PDB entry 3WJK | X-ray diffraction, 2.20 A resolution | chains A and B

[Chain A (and B)]
Name: Octaprenyl diphosphate synthase
Source organism: Escherichia coli
Notes: EC 2.5.1.-; chain B of this document is another copy of the same molecule, construct and numbering; everything in this record applies to it too
UniProtKB: K0BUH0 (K0BUH0_ECO1E); numbering as in UniProt (aligned over 1-323)
Sequence (337 residues; each row starts with the number of its first residue; numbers below 1 keep their minus sign (Met-13 is residue -13)):
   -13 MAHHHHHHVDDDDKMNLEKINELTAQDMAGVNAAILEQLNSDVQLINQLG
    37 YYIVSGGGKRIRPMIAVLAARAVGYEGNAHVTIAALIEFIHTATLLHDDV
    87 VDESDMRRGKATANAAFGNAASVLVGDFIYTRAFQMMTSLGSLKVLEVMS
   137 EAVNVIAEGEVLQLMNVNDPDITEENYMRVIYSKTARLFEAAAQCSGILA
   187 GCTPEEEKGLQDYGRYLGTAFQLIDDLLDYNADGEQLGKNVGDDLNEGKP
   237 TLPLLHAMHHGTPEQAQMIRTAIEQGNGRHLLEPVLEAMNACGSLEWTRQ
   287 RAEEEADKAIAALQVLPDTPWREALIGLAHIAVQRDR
Unresolved in the structure: -13 to 0, 152-157, 219-225, 320-323 (chain B: -13 to 0, 92-102, 218-224, 322-323)
Construct notes: expression tag (-13 to 0)
Reported in the primary citation:
  - specificity-determining residues: Ala79, Met123, Met135
  - catalytic residues: Arg93, Arg94 (proposed by the authors, not directly observed)

[Chain A / chain B interface]
Residue-residue contacts (74; chain A residue first):
  Ser27(A) - Glu144(B)  hydrogen bond
  Asp28(A) - Arg165(B)  salt bridge
  Val29(A) - Glu144(B)
  Val29(A) - Val147(B)  hydrophobic
  Val29(A) - Leu148(B)
  Val29(A) - Met151(B)  hydrophobic
  Leu31(A) - Val147(B)  hydrophobic
  Leu31(A) - Met151(B)  hydrophobic
  Ile32(A) - Glu144(B)
  Ile32(A) - Val147(B)  hydrophobic
  His83(A) - His83(B)
  His83(A) - Val109(B)
  His83(A) - Asp113(B)  salt bridge
  Val87(A) - Ala106(B)  hydrophobic
  Val87(A) - Val109(B)  hydrophobic
  Val87(A) - Leu110(B)  hydrophobic
  Gly104(A) - Asp88(B)
  Asn105(A) - Val86(B)
  Asn105(A) - Val87(B)  hydrogen bond (side chain-backbone)
  Asn105(A) - Asp88(B)  hydrogen bond (backbone-side chain)
  Asn105(A) - Asn105(B)
  Ala106(A) - Asp88(B)  hydrogen bond (backbone-side chain)
  Ala106(A) - Leu150(B)  hydrophobic
  Ala107(A) - Leu150(B)
  Val109(A) - His83(B)
  Val109(A) - Val109(B)  hydrophobic
  Leu110(A) - Glu146(B)
  Leu110(A) - Val147(B)  hydrophobic
  Asp113(A) - His83(B)  salt bridge
  Asp113(A) - Tyr116(B)
  Asp113(A) - Ala143(B)
  Phe114(A) - Asn140(B)  hydrogen bond (backbone-side chain)
  Phe114(A) - Ala143(B)  hydrophobic
  Tyr116(A) - Phe120(B)  hydrophobic
  Thr117(A) - Phe120(B)
  Thr117(A) - Val139(B)
  Thr117(A) - Asn140(B)  hydrogen bond
  Arg118(A) - Asn140(B)  hydrogen bond
  Phe120(A) - Phe120(B)  hydrophobic
  Phe120(A) - Met123(B)  hydrophobic
  Phe120(A) - Thr124(B)
  Phe120(A) - Leu132(B)  hydrophobic
  Phe120(A) - Ser136(B)
  Gln121(A) - Ser136(B)
  Gln121(A) - Glu137(B)
  Gln121(A) - Asn140(B)  hydrogen bond
  Thr124(A) - Leu129(B)
  Thr124(A) - Leu132(B)
  Thr124(A) - Ser136(B)
  Gly127(A) - Leu129(B)
  Leu129(A) - Gly127(B)
  Leu129(A) - Leu132(B)  hydrophobic
  Leu132(A) - Thr124(B)
  Leu132(A) - Leu132(B)  hydrophobic
  Ser136(A) - Gln121(B)
  Ser136(A) - Thr124(B)
  Glu137(A) - Gln121(B)
  Val139(A) - Thr117(B)
  Asn140(A) - Phe114(B)  hydrogen bond (side chain-backbone)
  Asn140(A) - Thr117(B)  hydrogen bond
  Asn140(A) - Arg118(B)  hydrogen bond
  Asn140(A) - Gln121(B)  hydrogen bond
  Ala143(A) - Phe114(B)  hydrophobic
  Ala143(A) - Thr117(B)
  Glu144(A) - Phe114(B)
  Glu144(A) - Arg118(B)  salt bridge
  Glu146(A) - Leu110(B)
  Val147(A) - Val29(B)  hydrophobic
  Val147(A) - Ile32(B)  hydrophobic
  Val147(A) - Leu110(B)
  Leu150(A) - Ala107(B)  hydrophobic
  Leu150(A) - Leu110(B)  hydrophobic
  Met151(A) - Val29(B)  hydrophobic
  Met151(A) - Leu31(B)  hydrophobic
Also at the interface, not in a pair above, chain A (37 interface residues in all): Val86, Val111, Leu148
Also at the interface, not in a pair above, chain B (38 interface residues in all): Val111, Glu133

[Overview]
37 residues of chain A face 38 of chain B across their interface, with 12 hydrogen bonds and 4 salt bridges.
Polar pairs include Asp28(A)-Arg165(B), His83(A)-Asp113(B) and Glu144(A)-Arg118(B). The paper reports
catalytic residues Arg93(A) and Arg94(A); specificity determinants Ala79(A), Met123(A) and Met135(A).
Both chains are Octaprenyl diphosphate synthase (Escherichia coli). Entry 3WJK (Crystal structure of
Octaprenyl Pyrophosphate synthase from Escherichia coli) was determined by X-ray diffraction together with
3WJN and 3WJO from the same study.
